6BWQ - chains A and B; structure by X-ray diffraction, 1.85 A resolution.

== Chain A (and B) ==
Protein: Pyridinium-3,5-bisthiocarboxylic acid mononucleotide nickel insertion protein
From: Lactobacillus plantarum
Notes: fragment: LarC2 domain of LarC; chain B of this document is another copy of the same molecule, construct and numbering; everything in this record applies to it too
Reference sequence: F9UST1 (LARC_LACPL); residue numbers follow UniProt; this construct covers 272-420
Chain sequence (149 residues; numbered 272 to 420; the number before each row is that of its first residue):
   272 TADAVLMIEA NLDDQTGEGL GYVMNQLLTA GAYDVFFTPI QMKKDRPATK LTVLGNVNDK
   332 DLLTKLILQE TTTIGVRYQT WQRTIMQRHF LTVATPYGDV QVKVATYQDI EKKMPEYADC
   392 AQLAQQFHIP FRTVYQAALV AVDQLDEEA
Not modelled in the structure: 416-420 (chain B: 272-273, 416-420)
Ion coordination: Mn2+ site 1 near Asp370 (its only coordinating residue here); Mn2+ site 2: Glu387 (together with CTP)
Residues lining bound ligands: CTP (cytidine-5'-triphosphate): Tyr304, Asp305, Lys314, Lys315, Arg317, Leu325, Arg354, Arg359, Lys374, Glu387, Tyr388
From the paper describing this entry:
  - binding site for CTP: Lys314, Lys315, Arg317, Arg354, Arg359, Lys374
  - Mn2+ coordination: Glu387
  - Mn2+ coordination through a water molecule: Asp284, Asp285, Glu289
  - specificity-determining residues: Arg354
  - binding site for chloride ion: Arg348, Arg354
  - mutagenesis - R317A: unchanged catalytic activity on CTP
  - mutagenesis - D284A, K314A, K315A, R348A, R359A, K374A, E387A: decreased catalytic activity on CTP
  - mutagenesis - D284A, K315A: decreased binding to CTP

== Interface between chain A and chain B ==
Contacting residue pairs (27):
  Glu289(A) - Tyr388(B)
  Tyr293(A) - Tyr388(B)
  Tyr293(A) - Ala392(B)  hydrophobic
  Tyr293(A) - Ala395(B)
  Tyr293(A) - Gln396(B)
  Tyr293(A) - Phe402(B)  hydrophobic
  Gln297(A) - Gln396(B)  hydrogen bond
  Gln340(A) - Pro401(B)
  Gln340(A) - Arg403(B)  hydrogen bond (backbone-side chain)
  Glu341(A) - Pro401(B)
  Glu341(A) - Phe402(B)
  Thr342(A) - Arg403(B)
  Tyr388(A) - Glu289(B)
  Tyr388(A) - Tyr293(B)
  Ala392(A) - Tyr293(B)  hydrophobic
  Ala395(A) - Tyr293(B)
  Gln396(A) - Tyr293(B)  hydrogen bond (backbone-side chain)
  Gln396(A) - Asn296(B)
  Gln396(A) - Gln297(B)  hydrogen bond
  Pro401(A) - Gln340(B)
  Pro401(A) - Glu341(B)
  Phe402(A) - Gly290(B)
  Phe402(A) - Tyr293(B)  hydrophobic
  Phe402(A) - Glu341(B)  hydrogen bond (backbone-side chain)
  Arg403(A) - Gln286(B)
  Arg403(A) - Thr343(B)
  Tyr406(A) - Glu289(B)
Other interface residues (no listed pair), chain A (17 interface residues in all): Gly290, Leu339, Ile400
Other interface residues (no listed pair), chain B (18 interface residues in all): Gly292, Ile400

== In short ==
17 residues of chain A face 18 of chain B across their interface; the contacts include 5 hydrogen bonds. Polar
contacts include Gln297(A)-Gln396(B), Gln340(A)-Arg403(B) and Gln396(A)-Tyr293(B). From the paper: a binding
site for CTP at Lys314(A), Lys315(A) and Arg317(A) among others; D284A, K314A and K315A of chain A, among
others, reduce catalytic activity on CTP; 8 substitutions were tested in all.
Both chains are Pyridinium-3,5-bisthiocarboxylic acid mononucleotide nickel insertion protein (Lactobacillus
plantarum). Entry 6BWQ (LarC2, the C-terminal domain of a cyclometallase involved in the synthesis of the NPN
cofactor of ...) was determined by X-ray diffraction, deposited together with 6BWO and 6BWR.
